Entry 4ARD (electron microscopy, 7.00 A resolution (low resolution: residue-level contacts below are approximate; hydrogen-bond / salt-bridge calls are withheld)); this record covers chains A and B.

== Chain A (and B) ==
Protein: Capsid protein P27
From: Mason-pfizer monkey virus
Notes: fragment: m-pmv ca-ntd, residues 318-433; chain B of this document is another copy of the same molecule, construct and numbering; everything in this record applies to it too
Reference sequence: P07567 (GAG_MPMV); aligned to UniProt positions 318-400 over residues 19-101 (the alignment contains insertions or deletions, so no single offset holds)
Amino-acid sequence (116 residues; numbered 19 to 134; the number before each row is that of its first residue):
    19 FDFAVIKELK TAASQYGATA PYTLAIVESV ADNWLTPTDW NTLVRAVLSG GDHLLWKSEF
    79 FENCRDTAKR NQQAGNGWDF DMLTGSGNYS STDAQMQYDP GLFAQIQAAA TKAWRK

== Chain A / chain B interface ==
Pairs across the interface (5; chain A residue first):
  Asn94(A) - Asp117(B)
  Asp117(A) - Asn94(B)
  Gly119(A) - Gly119(B)
  Ala122(A) - Gln123(B)
  Gln123(A) - Ala122(B)
Also at the interface, not in a pair above, chain A (6 interface residues in all): Leu120
Also at the interface, not in a pair above, chain B (6 interface residues in all): Leu120

== Summary ==
The chain A/chain B interface involves 6 residues from each chain.
Both chains are Capsid protein P27 (Mason-pfizer monkey virus). Entry 4ARD (Structure of the immature
retroviral capsid at 8A resolution by cryo- electron microscopy) was determined by electron microscopy,
deposited together with 4ARG.
